PDB entry 8G8G | electron microscopy, 3.20 A resolution | chains D and J of the 11 polymer chains in the assembly

Chain D:
Name: Histone H2B
Source organism: Xenopus laevis
UniProtKB: P02281 (H2B11_XENLA); residues 1-122 here correspond to UniProt positions 5-126 (UniProt number = residue number + 4)
Amino-acid sequence (122 residues; each row starts with the number of its first residue):
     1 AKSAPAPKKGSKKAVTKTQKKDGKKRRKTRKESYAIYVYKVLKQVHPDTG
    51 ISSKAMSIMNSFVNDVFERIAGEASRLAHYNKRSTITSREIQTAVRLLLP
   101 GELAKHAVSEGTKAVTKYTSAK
Unresolved in the structure: 1-26
Differences from the reference sequence: variant Thr29 (Ser33 in P02281)
UniProt features mapped onto this chain:
  - modified residue: Lys2 (N6-acetyllysine), Lys9 (N6-acetyllysine), Ser11 (Phosphoserine), Lys12 (N6-acetyllysine), Lys17 (N6-acetyllysine)
  - glycosylation: Ser109 (O-linked (GlcNAc) serine)
  - cross-link: Lys117 (Glycyl lysine isopeptide (Lys-Gly) (interchain with G-Cter in ubiquitin))

Chain J:
Molecule: Lin28b DNA
Sequence (182 nucleotides; row label = number of the first residue in the row; numbers below 1 keep their minus sign (DG-106 is residue -106)):
  -106 GCATAAGTTAAGTGGTATTAACATATCCTCAGTGGTGAGTATTAACATGG
   -56 AACTTACTCCAACAATACAGATGCTGAATAAATGTAGTCTAAGTGAAGAA
    -6 AGAAGGAAAGGTGGGAGCTGCCATCACTCAGAATTGTCCAGCAGGGATTG
    44 TGCAAGCTTGTGAATAAAGACACATACTTCAT
Unresolved in the structure: -106 to -101, 74-75

Interface between chain D and chain J:
Contacting residue pairs (18; chain D residue first):
  Arg27(D) - DG49(J)  base contact
  Arg27(D) - DC50(J)  hydrogen bond to the base
  Arg27(D) - DT51(J)  sugar contact
  Lys28(D) - DC50(J)  sugar contact
  Lys28(D) - DT51(J)  salt bridge to the phosphate
  Thr29(D) - DC50(J)  phosphate contact
  Arg30(D) - DA48(J)  hydrogen bond to the base
  Arg30(D) - DG49(J)  hydrogen bond to the sugar
  Arg30(D) - DC50(J)  phosphate contact
  Lys31(D) - DG49(J)  hydrogen bond to the phosphate
  Lys31(D) - DC50(J)  hydrogen bond to the phosphate
  Glu32(D) - DG49(J)  phosphate contact
  Ser33(D) - DG49(J)  hydrogen bond to the phosphate
  Ile36(D) - DA48(J)  phosphate contact
  Ile36(D) - DG49(J)  phosphate contact
  Tyr37(D) - DA48(J)  hydrogen bond to the phosphate
  Thr85(D) - DG38(J)  sugar contact
  Thr87(D) - DG38(J)  phosphate contact

Summary:
11 residues of chain D and 5 residues of chain J are in contact, with 7 hydrogen bonds and 1 salt bridge.
Polar contacts include Arg27(D)-DC50(J), Arg30(D)-DA48(J) and Arg30(D)-DG49(J).
Here chain D is Histone H2B (Xenopus laevis) and chain J is Lin28b DNA. Entry 8G8G (Interaction of H3 tail in
LIN28B nucleosome with Oct4) was determined by electron microscopy (same publication as 8G87, 8G88, 8G8B and
8G8E).
